Entry 6HE5 (electron microscopy, 4.12 A resolution (low resolution: residue-level contacts below are approximate; hydrogen-bond / salt-bridge calls are withheld)); this record covers chains D and E of the 20 polymer chains in the assembly.

# Chain D (and E)
Molecule: Proteasome subunit alpha
Organism: Archaeoglobus fulgidus (strain ATCC 49558 / VC-16 / DSM 4304 / JCM 9628 / NBRC 100126)
Notes: EC 3.4.25.1; engineered mutation(s): 0; chain E of this document is another copy of the same molecule, construct and numbering; everything in this record applies to it too
UniProt: O29760 (PSA_ARCFU); numbering as in UniProt (aligned over 2-246)
Amino-acid sequence (247 residues; numbered 0 to 246; the number before each row is that of its first residue; numbering starts at 0):
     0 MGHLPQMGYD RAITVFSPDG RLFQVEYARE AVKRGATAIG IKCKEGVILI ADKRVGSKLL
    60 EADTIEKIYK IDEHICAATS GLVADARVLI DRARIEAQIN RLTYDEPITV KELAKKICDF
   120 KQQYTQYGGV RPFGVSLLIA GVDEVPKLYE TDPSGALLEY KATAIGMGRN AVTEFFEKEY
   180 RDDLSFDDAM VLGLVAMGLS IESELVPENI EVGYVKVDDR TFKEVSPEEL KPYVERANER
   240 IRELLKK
Unresolved in the structure: 0-4
Differences from the reference sequence: initiating methionine (0); expression tag (1)
What the authors report for this chain:
  - contacts within the chain: Y8-D9
  - self-association interface (contacts with another copy of this molecule): P17

# How chain D and chain E interact
Contacting residue pairs (70):
  G7(D) - R10(E)
  Y8(D) - Q5(E)
  Y8(D) - D9(E)
  Y8(D) - R10(E)
  I12(D) - R130(E)
  T13(D) - Q23(E)
  T13(D) - R130(E)
  V14(D) - D9(E)
  V14(D) - R10(E)
  V14(D) - Q23(E)
  F15(D) - Q23(E)
  F15(D) - Y26(E)
  F15(D) - A27(E)
  F15(D) - P131(E)
  S16(D) - Y26(E)
  P17(D) - Y26(E)
  P17(D) - E29(E)
  D18(D) - E29(E)
  D18(D) - R33(E)
  G19(D) - Y26(E)
  G19(D) - E29(E)
  G19(D) - A30(E)
  L21(D) - L81(E)
  L21(D) - R130(E)
  K41(D) - E60(E)
  K110(D) - I64(E)
  K110(D) - E65(E)
  K114(D) - Y68(E)
  K114(D) - R93(E)
  D118(D) - R86(E)
  D118(D) - V87(E)
  D118(D) - D90(E)
  Q121(D) - A83(E)
  Q121(D) - D84(E)
  Q121(D) - V87(E)
  Q121(D) - R130(E)
  T124(D) - R130(E)
  Q125(D) - D84(E)
  Q125(D) - Y123(E)
  Q125(D) - V129(E)
  Q125(D) - R130(E)
  Q125(D) - P131(E)
  Q125(D) - F132(E)
  Y126(D) - Y123(E)
  Y126(D) - G128(E)
  Y126(D) - V129(E)
  G127(D) - G128(E)
  S153(D) - A83(E)
  G154(D) - A83(E)
  G154(D) - R86(E)
  A155(D) - A83(E)
  L156(D) - I64(E)
  L156(D) - R86(E)
  L157(D) - T63(E)
  E158(D) - L59(E)
  E158(D) - E60(E)
  E158(D) - I64(E)
  Y159(D) - L58(E)
  Y159(D) - L59(E)
  Y159(D) - E60(E)
  K160(D) - K57(E)
  K160(D) - L58(E)
  K160(D) - L59(E)
  K160(D) - E60(E)
  A161(D) - L58(E)
  T172(D) - L58(E)
  F175(D) - K57(E)
  F175(D) - L58(E)
  E176(D) - K57(E)
  E176(D) - L58(E)
Other interface residues (no listed pair), chain D (36 interface residues in all): M6, R20, Y148, Y179
Other interface residues (no listed pair), chain E (36 interface residues in all): A11, A61, D62, V82, I89, G127

# In short
The chain D/chain E interface involves 36 residues from each chain. The paper reports a self-association
interface involving P17(D); contacts within the chain involving Y8(D) and D9(D).
Both chains are Proteasome subunit alpha (Archaeoglobus fulgidus (strain ATCC 49558 / VC-16 / DSM 4304 / JCM
9628 / NBRC 100126)). Entry 6HE5 (20S core particle of PAN-proteasomes) was determined by electron microscopy
(same publication as 6HE7, 6HE8, 6HE9, 6HEA, 6HEC and 6HED).
